8XZV - chains B and G of the 19 polymer chains in the assembly; structure by electron microscopy, 3.16 A resolution.

== Chain B ==
Name: DNA-directed RNA polymerase subunit beta
From: Spinacia oleracea
Notes: EC 2.7.7.6
Reference sequence: P11703 (RPOB_SPIOL); numbering as in UniProt (aligned over 1-1070)
Chain sequence (1070 residues; row label = number of the first residue in the row):
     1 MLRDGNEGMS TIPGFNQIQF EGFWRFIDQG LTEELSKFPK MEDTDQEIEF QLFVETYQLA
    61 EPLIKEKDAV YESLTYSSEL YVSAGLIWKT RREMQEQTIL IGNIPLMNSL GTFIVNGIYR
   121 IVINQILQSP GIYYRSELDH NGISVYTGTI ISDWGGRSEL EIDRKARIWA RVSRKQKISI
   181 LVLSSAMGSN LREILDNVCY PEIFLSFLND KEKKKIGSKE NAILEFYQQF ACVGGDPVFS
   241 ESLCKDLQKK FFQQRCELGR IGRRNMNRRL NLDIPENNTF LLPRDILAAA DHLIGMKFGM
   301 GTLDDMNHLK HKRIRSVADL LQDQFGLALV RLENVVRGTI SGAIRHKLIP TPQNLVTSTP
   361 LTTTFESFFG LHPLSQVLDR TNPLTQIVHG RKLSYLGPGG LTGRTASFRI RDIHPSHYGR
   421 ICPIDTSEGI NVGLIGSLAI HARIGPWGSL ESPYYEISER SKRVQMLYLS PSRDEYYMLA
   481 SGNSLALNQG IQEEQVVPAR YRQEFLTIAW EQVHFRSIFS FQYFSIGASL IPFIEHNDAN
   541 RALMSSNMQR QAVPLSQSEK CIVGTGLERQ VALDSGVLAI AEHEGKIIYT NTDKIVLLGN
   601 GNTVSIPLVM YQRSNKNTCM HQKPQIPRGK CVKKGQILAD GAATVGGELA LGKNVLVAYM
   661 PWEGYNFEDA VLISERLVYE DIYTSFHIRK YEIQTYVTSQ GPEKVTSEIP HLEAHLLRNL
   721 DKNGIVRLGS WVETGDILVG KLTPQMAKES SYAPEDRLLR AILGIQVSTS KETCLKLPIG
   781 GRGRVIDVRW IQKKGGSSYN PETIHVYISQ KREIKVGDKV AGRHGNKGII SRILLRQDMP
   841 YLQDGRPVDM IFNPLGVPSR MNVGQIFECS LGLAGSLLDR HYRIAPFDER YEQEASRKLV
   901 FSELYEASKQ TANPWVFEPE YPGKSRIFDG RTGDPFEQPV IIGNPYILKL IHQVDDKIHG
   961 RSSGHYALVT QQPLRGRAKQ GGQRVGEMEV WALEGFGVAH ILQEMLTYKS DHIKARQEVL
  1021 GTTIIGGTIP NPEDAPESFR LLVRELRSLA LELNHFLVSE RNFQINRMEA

== Chain G ==
Name: Protein PLASTID TRANSCRIPTIONALLY ACTIVE 12
From: Spinacia oleracea
Reference sequence: A0A9R0K7U8 (A0A9R0K7U8_SPIOL); numbering as in UniProt (aligned over 1-518)
Chain sequence (518 residues; numbered 1 to 518; the number before each row is that of its first residue):
     1 MANLSTNWVF QDRGLRCMIP CDGSFFKASS SNSMLLNRGR LCPLPARSRL HSIKCQQEEE
    61 AFEEVSVERA PYYSYKDSSS GRIEPASGAR ASIPGQDYWP EGTADRVRAA RAPEPKGEST
   121 SDSSFGKRPG SRRKNYKGSV AVAVAGSQEL SPVLSDPELT ETSDDIGEDP IDSSEYVVYQ
   181 ADLESEELSE YEKDKKFGRP HPFVDPKVKK PIEEPLTSEE LWWNWRKPDK EQWSRWQRRK
   241 PDVETVFLKA MAETGQVKLY GEQPTLTETS LYRARRHLFK EERLKAEQER LEKIGPMAFY
   301 SEWVKAWKGD TSREAIQKHF EETGEDENTQ LIEMLSHQTD REYRIMMGTD IRIRRDPLAM
   361 RMREDQIKEI WGGDPVYPTI NYIQDPDIVI DYRGPDFHEP TPNMLAHLKE HGKIISREDL
   421 EKLLAKEKTE EHELAEVDDA MARAIDIGEN EDEDEDSDSE GNDEAEEKIN RNWSVHKSNP
   481 QLRKSKDKPK KKDSLSLDEA VDDSENLTDF LLDFDEED
Not modelled in the structure: 1-186, 424-518

== Chain B / chain G interface ==
Contacting residue pairs (112):
  R3(B) - H407(G)  hydrogen bond
  E7(B) - H398(G)
  T11(B) - P395(G)
  T11(B) - D396(G)
  T11(B) - F397(G)
  G14(B) - H398(G)
  F20(B) - M404(G)  hydrophobic
  F20(B) - H407(G)
  F23(B) - M404(G)  hydrophobic
  W24(B) - H407(G)
  D28(B) - H411(G)
  Q58(B) - K413(G)
  L59(B) - G412(G)
  L59(B) - K413(G)
  A60(B) - K413(G)
  E61(B) - K413(G)  hydrogen bond (backbone-backbone)
  E61(B) - I415(G)
  P62(B) - L405(G)
  L63(B) - I415(G)  hydrophobic
  Y76(B) - L405(G)
  Y81(B) - E418(G)  hydrogen bond
  T98(B) - K422(G)
  L106(B) - L405(G)  hydrophobic
  M107(B) - M404(G)
  L485(B) - W233(G)
  A486(B) - W233(G)  hydrophobic
  N488(B) - K230(G)
  N488(B) - E231(G)
  N488(B) - Q232(G)
  Q489(B) - K230(G)
  G490(B) - K230(G)
  K560(B) - I388(G)  hydrogen bond (side chain-backbone)
  R569(B) - I390(G)
  R569(B) - Y392(G)
  R569(B) - D396(G)  salt bridge
  R569(B) - F397(G)
  Q570(B) - D396(G)
  Q570(B) - F397(G)
  L573(B) - Y392(G)  hydrophobic
  L573(B) - H398(G)
  D574(B) - H398(G)  salt bridge
  L578(B) - Y392(G)  hydrophobic
  Q625(B) - V389(G)
  K633(B) - R393(G)
  K634(B) - R393(G)  hydrogen bond (backbone-side chain)
  G635(B) - Y392(G)
  Q636(B) - D391(G)  hydrogen bond
  G647(B) - I390(G)
  G647(B) - Y392(G)  hydrogen bond (backbone-side chain)
  E648(B) - I390(G)
  Q843(B) - M347(G)
  Q843(B) - I353(G)
  Q843(B) - R355(G)
  D879(B) - P386(G)
  R880(B) - I383(G)
  R880(B) - Q384(G)
  R880(B) - P386(G)
  H881(B) - Y382(G)
  H881(B) - I383(G)
  H881(B) - Q384(G)  hydrogen bond (backbone-backbone)
  H881(B) - P386(G)
  Y882(B) - Y382(G)
  Y882(B) - I383(G)  hydrophobic
  R883(B) - Y382(G)  hydrogen bond (backbone-backbone)
  R883(B) - Q384(G)
  I884(B) - Y382(G)
  E889(B) - R235(G)  hydrogen bond (backbone-side chain)
  Y891(B) - V376(G)
  Y891(B) - Y377(G)  hydrophobic
  E892(B) - R235(G)  hydrogen bond (backbone-side chain)
  E892(B) - P375(G)
  E892(B) - V376(G)
  Q893(B) - R235(G)
  Q893(B) - W236(G)
  E894(B) - K240(G)  salt bridge
  R897(B) - P241(G)
  R897(B) - D242(G)
  R897(B) - I370(G)  hydrogen bond (side chain-backbone)
  R897(B) - W371(G)
  K898(B) - W371(G)
  K898(B) - G372(G)  hydrogen bond (side chain-backbone)
  K898(B) - D374(G)
  L899(B) - T379(G)
  F901(B) - W371(G)  hydrophobic
  S902(B) - W371(G)
  E903(B) - T379(G)
  Y905(B) - E364(G)  hydrogen bond
  Y905(B) - I367(G)  hydrophobic
  Y905(B) - W371(G)  hydrophobic
  K909(B) - R341(G)  hydrogen bond (backbone-side chain)
  K909(B) - E364(G)  salt bridge
  Q910(B) - R341(G)  hydrogen bond (backbone-side chain)
  A912(B) - R341(G)
  A912(B) - R344(G)  hydrogen bond (backbone-side chain)
  A912(B) - I345(G)  hydrophobic
  N913(B) - R344(G)
  P914(B) - R344(G)
  P914(B) - I345(G)  hydrophobic
  P914(B) - R355(G)
  F917(B) - I367(G)  hydrophobic
  F917(B) - W371(G)  hydrophobic
  E918(B) - R355(G)  salt bridge
  P919(B) - F247(G)
  P919(B) - A359(G)
  E920(B) - K280(G)
  E920(B) - R355(G)
  E920(B) - D356(G)
  P922(B) - V243(G)  hydrophobic
  R926(B) - R352(G)
  F928(B) - R352(G)
  F928(B) - I353(G)  hydrophobic
  P935(B) - R352(G)
Other interface residues (no listed pair), chain B (85 interface residues in all): I12, P13, I27, E79, L487, Q495, A572, E582, I637, Y841, A885, D888, R890, T911, W915, G933
Other interface residues (no listed pair), chain G (62 interface residues in all): M362, G373, P400, T401, P402, N403, L408, I414

== Overview ==
85 residues of chain B face 62 of chain G across their interface; the contacts include 17 hydrogen bonds and 5
salt bridges. Polar contacts include R569(B)-D396(G), D574(B)-H398(G) and E894(B)-K240(G).
Here chain B is DNA-directed RNA polymerase subunit beta and chain G is Protein PLASTID TRANSCRIPTIONALLY
ACTIVE 12, both from Spinacia oleracea. Entry 8XZV (Architecture of the spinach plastid-encoded RNA
polymerase) was determined by electron microscopy.
